Entry 8URW (electron microscopy, 2.79 A resolution); this record covers chains A and C of the 10 polymer chains in the assembly.

# Chain A
Protein: DNA-directed RNA polymerase subunit alpha
Organism: Synechococcus elongatus
Notes: EC 2.7.7.6
UniProtKB: Q31L30 (RPOA_SYNE7); residues 1-309 here = UniProt positions 1-309
Sequence (309 residues; row label = number of the first residue in the row):
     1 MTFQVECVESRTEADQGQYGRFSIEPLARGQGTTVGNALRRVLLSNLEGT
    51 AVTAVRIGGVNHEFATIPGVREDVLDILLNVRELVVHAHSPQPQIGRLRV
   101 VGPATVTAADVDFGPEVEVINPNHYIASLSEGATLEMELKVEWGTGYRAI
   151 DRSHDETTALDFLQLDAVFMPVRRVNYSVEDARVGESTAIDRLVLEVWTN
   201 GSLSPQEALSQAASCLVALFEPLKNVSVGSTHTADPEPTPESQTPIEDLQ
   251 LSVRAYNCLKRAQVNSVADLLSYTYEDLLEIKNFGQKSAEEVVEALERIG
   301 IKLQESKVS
Unresolved in the structure: 228-309

# Chain C
Protein: DNA-directed RNA polymerase subunit beta
Organism: Synechococcus elongatus
Notes: EC 2.7.7.6
UniProtKB: Q31N17 (RPOB_SYNE7); numbering as in UniProt (aligned over 1-1100)
Sequence (1100 residues; row label = number of the first residue in the row):
     1 MAEQTQLAPAAFHLPDLVAIQRNSFRWFLEEGLIEELESFSPITDYTGKL
    51 ELHFLGKQYKLKRPKYDVDEAKRRDGTYSVQMYVPTRLINKETGEIKEQE
   101 VFIGDLPLMTDRGTFIINGAERVIVNQIVRSPGVYYKSERDKNGRLTHNA
   151 SLIPNRGAWLKFETDKNGLVWVRIDKTRKLSAQVLLKALGLSDNEIYDKL
   201 RHPEYYQKTIDKEGQFSEDEALMELYRKLRPGEPPTVSGGQQLLESRFFD
   251 PKRYDLGRVGRYKLNKKLGLNVADTVRTLTSEDILAAIDYLINLELDLGG
   301 CEVDDIDHLGNRRVRSVGELLQNQVRVGLNRLERIIRERMTVSDSDSLSP
   351 ASLVNPKPLVAAIKEFFGSSQLSQFMDQTNPLAELTHKRRLSALGPGGLT
   401 RERAGFAVRDIHPSHYGRICPIETPEGPNAGLIGSLATHARVNDYGFIET
   451 PFWRVEEGRVRKDLAPVYMTADQEDDLRVAPGDVATDDAGYILGTTIPVR
   501 YRQDFTTTTPERVDYVALSPVQIISVATSLIPFLEHDDANRALMGSNMQR
   551 QAVPLLRPERPLVGTGLEPQAARDSGMVITSPVDGTISYVDATHIEVTAD
   601 TGEKYGYALQKYQRSNQDTCLNQRPIVFEGDRVQRGQVIADGSATEKGEL
   651 ALGQNILVAYMPWEGYNYEDAILISERLVYDDVYTSIHIEKFEIEARQTK
   701 LGPEEITREIPNVGEDALRQLDENGIIRVGAWVESGDILVGKVTPKGESD
   751 QPPEEKLLRAIFGEKARDVRDNSLRVPNGEKGRVVDVRLFTREQGDELPP
   801 GANMVVRVYVAQKRKIQVGDKMAGRHGNKGIISRILPCEDMPYLPDGTPL
   851 DIVLNPLGVPSRMNVGQVFECMLGWAGQLLDARFKVTPFDEMYGAEASRL
   901 TVNAKLSEAREQTGQPWVFSDDEPGKIQVYDGRTGEPFDRPVTVGRAYML
   951 KLVHLVDDKIHARSTGPYSLVTQQPLGGKAQQGGQRFGEMEVWALEAYGA
  1001 AYILQELLTVKSDDMQGRNEALNAIVKGKAIPRPGTPESFKVLMRELQSL
  1051 CLDIAVYKASTEDYEEDKEVDLMADVNQRRTPSRPTYESMSVGDIDDDDD
Unresolved in the structure: 1-9, 1090-1100
Small-molecule neighbours: CTP (cytidine-5'-triphosphate): Arg541, Asp670, Lys829, Arg862

# Chain A / chain C interface
Contacting residue pairs - 43 pairs, chain A then chain C:
  Thr33(A) with Gly935(C)
  Asn37(A) with Arg933(C), hydrogen bond (side chain-backbone); Thr934(C); Gly935(C)
  Arg40(A) with Tyr843(C); Gly847(C)
  Arg41(A) with Glu839(C), salt bridge; Asp840(C), salt bridge; Gly932(C), hydrogen bond (side chain-backbone)
  Ser45(A) with Glu839(C), hydrogen bond
  Asn61(A) with Val729(C), hydrogen bond (side chain-backbone)
  His62(A) with Arg783(C); Val785(C)
  Glu63(A) with Arg783(C), salt bridge
  Phe64(A) with Ile687(C), hydrophobic; Val785(C), hydrophobic
  Ile67(A) with Asp591(C)
  Gly69(A) with Asp591(C)
  Val70(A) with Asp591(C); Ala592(C), hydrogen bond (backbone-backbone)
  Arg71(A) with Ala592(C); Pro625(C); Ile626(C), hydrogen bond (side chain-backbone); Val627(C), hydrogen bond (side chain-backbone); Phe628(C)
  Asp73(A) with Lys611(C), salt bridge; Tyr612(C), hydrogen bond
  Leu75(A) with Tyr612(C); Lys813(C)
  Leu79(A) with Arg557(C)
  Arg82(A) with Tyr680(C), hydrogen bond (side chain-backbone)
  Tyr147(A) with Tyr680(C), hydrophobic; Lys815(C), hydrogen bond
  Arg152(A) with Trp732(C); Glu734(C)
  Met170(A) with Tyr680(C)
  Arg174(A) with Asp846(C), salt bridge
  Val175(A) with Gly847(C)
  Asn176(A) with Pro845(C), hydrogen bond (side chain-backbone); Asp846(C); Gly847(C)
  Tyr177(A) with Tyr843(C); Gly935(C)
Other interface residues (no listed pair), chain A (31 interface residues in all): Thr66, Glu72, Tyr125, Ser128, Ser130, Leu163, Val168
Other interface residues (no listed pair), chain C (37 interface residues in all): Tyr589, Val590, Glu629, Glu676, Val679, Gly730, Ala811, Thr848, Asp931

# Overview
Chain A and chain C form an interface of 31 and 37 residues respectively; the contacts include 11 hydrogen
bonds and 5 salt bridges. Polar pairs include Arg41(A)-Glu839(C), Arg41(A)-Asp840(C) and Glu63(A)-Arg783(C).
Chain C binds CTP.
Chain A is DNA-directed RNA polymerase subunit alpha and chain C is DNA-directed RNA polymerase subunit beta,
both from Synechococcus elongatus; the structure, Cyanobacterial RNA polymerase elongation complex with NusG
and CTP, was determined by electron microscopy, deposited together with 8SYI and 8EMB.
